Entry 8XX4 (electron microscopy, 2.60 A resolution); this record covers chains A and G of the 11 polymer chains in the assembly.

# Chain A
Molecule: DNA-directed RNA polymerase subunit
From: African swine fever virus
Notes: EC 2.7.7.6
Reference sequence: A0A3S7XUW7 (A0A3S7XUW7_ASF); residue numbers follow UniProt; this construct covers 1-1441
Chain sequence (1441 residues; each row starts with the number of its first residue):
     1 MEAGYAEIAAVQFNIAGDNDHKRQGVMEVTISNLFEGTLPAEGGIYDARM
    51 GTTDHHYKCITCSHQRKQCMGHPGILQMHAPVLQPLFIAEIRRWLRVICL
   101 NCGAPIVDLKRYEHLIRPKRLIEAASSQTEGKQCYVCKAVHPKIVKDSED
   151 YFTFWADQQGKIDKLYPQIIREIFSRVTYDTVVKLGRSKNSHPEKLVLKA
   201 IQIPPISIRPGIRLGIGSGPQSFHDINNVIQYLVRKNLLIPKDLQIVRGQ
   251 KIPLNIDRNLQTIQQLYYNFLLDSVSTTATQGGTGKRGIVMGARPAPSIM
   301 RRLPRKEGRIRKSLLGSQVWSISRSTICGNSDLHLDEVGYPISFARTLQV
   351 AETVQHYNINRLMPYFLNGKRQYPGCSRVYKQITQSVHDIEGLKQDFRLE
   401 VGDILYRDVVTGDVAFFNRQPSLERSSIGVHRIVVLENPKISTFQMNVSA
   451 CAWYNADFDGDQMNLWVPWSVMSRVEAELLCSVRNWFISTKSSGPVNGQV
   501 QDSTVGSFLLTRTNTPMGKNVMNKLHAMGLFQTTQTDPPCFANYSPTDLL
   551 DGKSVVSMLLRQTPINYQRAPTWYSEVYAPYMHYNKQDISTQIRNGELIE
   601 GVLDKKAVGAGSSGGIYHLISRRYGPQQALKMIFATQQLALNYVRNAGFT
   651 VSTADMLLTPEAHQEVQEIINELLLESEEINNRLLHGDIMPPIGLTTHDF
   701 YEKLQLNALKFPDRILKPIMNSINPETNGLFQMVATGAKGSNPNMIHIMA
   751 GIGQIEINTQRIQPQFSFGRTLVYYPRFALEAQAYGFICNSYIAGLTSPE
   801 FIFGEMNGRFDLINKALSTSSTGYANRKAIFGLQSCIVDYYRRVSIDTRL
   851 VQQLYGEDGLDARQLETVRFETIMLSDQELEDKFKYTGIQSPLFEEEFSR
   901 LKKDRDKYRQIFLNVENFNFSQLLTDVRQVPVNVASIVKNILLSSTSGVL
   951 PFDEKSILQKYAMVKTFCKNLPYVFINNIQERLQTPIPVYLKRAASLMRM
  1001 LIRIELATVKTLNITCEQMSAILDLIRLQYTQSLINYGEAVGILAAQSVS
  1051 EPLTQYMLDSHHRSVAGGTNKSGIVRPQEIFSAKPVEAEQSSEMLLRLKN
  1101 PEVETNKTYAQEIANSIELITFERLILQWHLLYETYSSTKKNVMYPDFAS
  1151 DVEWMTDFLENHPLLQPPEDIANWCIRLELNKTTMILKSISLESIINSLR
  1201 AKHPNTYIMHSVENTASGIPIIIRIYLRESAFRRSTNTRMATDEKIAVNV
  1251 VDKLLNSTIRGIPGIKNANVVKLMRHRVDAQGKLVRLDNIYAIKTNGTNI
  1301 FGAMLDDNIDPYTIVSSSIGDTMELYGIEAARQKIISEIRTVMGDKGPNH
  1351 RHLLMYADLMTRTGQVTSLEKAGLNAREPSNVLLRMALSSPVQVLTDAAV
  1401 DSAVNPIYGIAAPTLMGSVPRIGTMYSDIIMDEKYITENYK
Disordered / not traced: 213-224, 275-295, 1065-1068, 1139-1141, 1216-1218, 1234-1240
Metal / ion sites: Zn2+ site 1: Cys-59, Cys-62, Cys-69, His-72; Zn2+ site 2: Cys-99, Cys-102, Cys-134, Cys-137; Mg2+: Asp-457, Asp-459, Asp-461 (shared with 1 residue of chain P)

# Chain G
Molecule: C122R
From: African swine fever virus
Reference sequence: A0A0A1DYD1 (A0A0A1DYD1_ASF); numbering as in UniProt (aligned over 1-103)
Chain sequence (103 residues; numbered 1 to 103; the number before each row is that of its first residue):
     1 MKICKACSSCMVRTYVDGNIIFRCSCGESVQGDSQNLLVSSKVYHTGEME
    51 DKYKIFIKNAPFDPTNCQIKKDCPNCHLDYLTQICIGSQKIIILVCRCGY
   101 MSN
Metal / ion sites: Zn2+ site 1: Cys-4, Cys-7, Cys-24, Cys-26; Zn2+ site 2: Cys-73, Cys-76, Cys-96, Cys-98

# Chain A / chain G interface
Pairs across the interface (57; chain A residue first):
  Leu-684(A) with Cys-85(G), hydrophobic; Lys-90(G); Ile-92(G)
  Leu-685(A) with Gln-83(G); Ile-92(G), hydrophobic
  Thr-696(A) with Ser-88(G), hydrogen bond (side chain-backbone)
  Thr-697(A) with Ser-88(G), hydrogen bond (backbone-backbone); Gln-89(G)
  His-698(A) with Ser-88(G), hydrogen bond (backbone-backbone); Lys-90(G), hydrogen bond
  Tyr-701(A) with Lys-90(G)
  Phe-768(A) with Phe-56(G), hydrophobic; Ile-86(G), hydrophobic
  Arg-770(A) with Thr-65(G)
  Pro-776(A) with Thr-65(G); Cys-67(G)
  Arg-777(A) with Phe-56(G); Asp-63(G), salt bridge; Thr-65(G), hydrogen bond (backbone-backbone); Asn-66(G); Cys-67(G), hydrogen bond (backbone-backbone)
  Phe-778(A) with Phe-56(G), hydrophobic; Asn-66(G); Ile-84(G), hydrophobic; Cys-85(G)
  Glu-1123(A) with Tyr-44(G), hydrogen bond
  Ile-1126(A) with Tyr-44(G)
  Leu-1127(A) with Tyr-44(G), hydrogen bond (backbone-backbone)
  Gln-1128(A) with Lys-42(G); Val-43(G)
  Trp-1129(A) with Ser-40(G); Ser-41(G); Lys-42(G), hydrogen bond (backbone-backbone); Tyr-44(G), hydrogen bond
  His-1130(A) with Leu-38(G); Ser-40(G); Ser-41(G)
  Leu-1131(A) with Leu-38(G); Val-39(G), hydrogen bond (backbone-backbone); Ser-40(G), hydrogen bond (backbone-backbone)
  Leu-1132(A) with Leu-37(G)
  Tyr-1133(A) with Tyr-15(G), hydrogen bond (side chain-backbone); Asp-17(G), hydrogen bond (side chain-backbone); Gly-18(G); Asn-19(G); Leu-37(G), hydrogen bond (backbone-backbone)
  Tyr-1145(A) with Ser-34(G); Gln-35(G), hydrogen bond; Leu-37(G), hydrophobic; Leu-38(G)
  Pro-1146(A) with Ser-34(G); Gln-35(G)
  Asn-1173(A) with Gly-18(G)
  Trp-1174(A) with Val-39(G), hydrophobic
  Glu-1244(A) with Tyr-15(G), hydrogen bond; Val-39(G)
  Leu-1255(A) with Tyr-44(G)
Interface residues without a listed pair, chain A (30 interface residues in all): Ala-779, Leu-780, Val-1143, Phe-1148
Interface residues without a listed pair, chain G (30 interface residues in all): Arg-13, Ile-20, Tyr-53

# Overview
The chain A/chain G interface involves 30 residues from each chain; the contacts include 17 hydrogen bonds and
1 salt bridge. Polar pairs include Arg-777(A)/Asp-63(G), Thr-696(A)/Ser-88(G) and His-698(A)/Lys-90(G). The
Zn2+ site 1 is built by Cys-59(A), Cys-62(A), Cys-69(A) and His-72(A).
Here chain A is DNA-directed RNA polymerase subunit and chain G is C122R, both from African swine fever virus.
Entry 8XX4 (ASFV RNAP elongation complex) was determined by electron microscopy (same publication as 8Y0E,
8XX5, 8XXP, 8XXT and 8XY6).
